Entry 8E5L (electron microscopy, 4.20 A resolution (low resolution: residue-level contacts below are approximate; hydrogen-bond / salt-bridge calls are withheld)); this record covers chains 7 and e of the 7 polymer chains in the assembly.

[Chain 7]
Molecule: RNA with 21 nt long spacer
Sequence (38 nucleotides; numbered 1 to 38; the number before each row is that of its first residue):
     1 AUGUUUUUUU UUUUUUUUUU UUUUGAUUUG GUGAGAGG
Unresolved in the structure: 10-38

[Chain e]
Name: Transcription termination factor Rho
From: Escherichia coli
Notes: EC 3.6.4.-
Reference sequence: A0A0A0GPI6 (A0A0A0GPI6_ECOLX); residues 1-419 here correspond to UniProt positions 25-443 (UniProt number = residue number + 24)
Chain sequence (419 residues; each row starts with the number of its first residue):
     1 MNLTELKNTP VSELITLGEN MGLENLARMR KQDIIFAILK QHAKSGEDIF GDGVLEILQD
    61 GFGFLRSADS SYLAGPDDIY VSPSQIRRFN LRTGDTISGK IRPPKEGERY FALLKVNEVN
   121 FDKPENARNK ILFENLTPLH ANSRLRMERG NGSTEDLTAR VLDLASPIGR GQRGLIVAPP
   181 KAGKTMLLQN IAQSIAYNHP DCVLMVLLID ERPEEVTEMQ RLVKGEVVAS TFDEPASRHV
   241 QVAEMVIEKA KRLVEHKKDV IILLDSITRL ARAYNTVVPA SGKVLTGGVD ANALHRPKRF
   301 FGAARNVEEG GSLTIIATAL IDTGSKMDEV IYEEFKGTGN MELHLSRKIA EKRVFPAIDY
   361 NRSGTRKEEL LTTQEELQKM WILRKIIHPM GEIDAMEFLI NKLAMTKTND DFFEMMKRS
Unresolved in the structure: 418-419
Metal / ion sites: beryllium trifluoride ion: Lys184 (together with ADP)
Ligand contacts:
  - ADP / beryllium trifluoride: Thr158, Pro179, Pro180, Lys181, Ala182, Gly183, Lys184, Thr185, Met186, Leu320, Phe355
  - ADP / beryllium trifluoride: Gly337, Thr365, Arg366, Lys367

[How chain 7 and chain e interact]
Contacting residue pairs (8):
  A1(7) with Gly282(e); Lys283(e); Val284(e)
  U5(7) with Leu285(e); Thr286(e)
  U6(7) with Thr286(e); Lys326(e)
  U7(7) with Lys326(e)
Other interface residues (no listed pair), chain e (8 interface residues in all): Ser281, Gly287

[In short]
The interface between chain 7 and chain e involves 4 residues on one side and 8 on the other. Chain e binds
ADP / beryllium trifluoride.
Chain 7 is RNA with 21 nt long spacer and chain e is Transcription termination factor Rho (Escherichia coli);
the structure, Escherichia coli Rho-dependent transcription pre-termination complex containing 21 nt long RNA
spacer, Mg-ADP-BeF3, and NusG; Rho ..., was determined by electron microscopy together with 8E3F, 8E3H, 8E5K,
8E5O, 8E5P, 8E6W and 3 further entries from the same study.
